2V2H - chains A and B of the 3 polymer chains in the assembly; structure by X-ray diffraction, 1.18 A resolution.

Chain A (and B):
Name: Triosephosphate isomerase glycosomal
Source organism: Trypanosoma brucei brucei
Notes: EC 5.3.1.1; chain B of this document is another copy of the same molecule, construct and numbering; everything in this record applies to it too
Reference sequence: P04789 (TPIS_TRYBB); numbering as in UniProt; present here: 1-13, 15-72, 80-250
Amino-acid sequence (242 residues; row label = number of the first residue in the row; note: 8 numbers in that range are skipped by the numbering (no residue carries them; nothing is unmodelled there)):
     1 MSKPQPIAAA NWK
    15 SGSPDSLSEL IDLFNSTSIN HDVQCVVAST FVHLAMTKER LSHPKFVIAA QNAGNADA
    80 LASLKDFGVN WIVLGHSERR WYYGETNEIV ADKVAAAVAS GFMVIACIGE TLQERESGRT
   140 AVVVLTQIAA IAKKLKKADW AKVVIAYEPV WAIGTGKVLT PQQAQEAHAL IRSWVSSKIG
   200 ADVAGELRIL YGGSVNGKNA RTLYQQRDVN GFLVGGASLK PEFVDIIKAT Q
Not modelled in the structure: 1
Construct notes: conflict Ser-15 (Asn in P04789), Pro-18 (Gln in P04789), Asp-19 (Gln in P04789), Gly-68 (Ile in P04789), Asn-69 (Ala in P04789), Ala-70 (Lys in P04789), Asp-71 (Ser in P04789), Ala-72 (Gly in P04789), Ala-81 (Pro in P04789), Ser-82 (Ile in P04789), Trp-100 (Ala in P04789); engineered mutation Leu-178 (Ala in P04789)
UniProt features mapped onto this chain:
  - binding site (substrate): Asn-11, Lys-13
  - active site: His-95 (Electrophile), Glu-167 (Proton acceptor)
Ligand contacts: 2-phosphoglycolic acid (PGA): Asn-11, Lys-13, His-95, Glu-167, Ala-171, Ile-172, Gly-173, Gly-212, Ser-213, Val-214, Leu-232, Val-233, Gly-234, Gly-235

How chain A and chain B interact:
Pairs across the interface (8):
  Ser-2(A) with His-57(B), hydrogen bond (side chain-backbone); Pro-58(B), hydrogen bond (side chain-backbone); Lys-59(B); Phe-60(B), hydrogen bond (side chain-backbone); Val-61(B)
  Ala-200(A) with Lys-84(B)
  Arg-226(A) with Glu-53(B)
  Gln-250(A) with Pro-58(B)
Other interface residues (no listed pair), chain B (8 interface residues in all): Lys-52

In short:
Chain A and chain B form an interface of 4 and 8 residues respectively; the contacts include 3 hydrogen bonds.
Polar pairs include Ser-2(A)/His-57(B), Ser-2(A)/Pro-58(B) and Ser-2(A)/Phe-60(B). Chain A binds
2-phosphoglycolic acid.
Both chains are Triosephosphate isomerase glycosomal (Trypanosoma brucei brucei). Entry 2V2H (The A178L
mutation in the C-terminal hinge of the flexible loop-6 of triosephosphate isomerase (TIM) induces ...) was
determined by X-ray diffraction together with 2V0T, 2V2C and 2V2D from the same study.
